Entry 2R62 (X-ray diffraction, 3.30 A resolution); this record covers chain A.

# Chain A
Protein: Cell division protease ftsH homolog
Source organism: Helicobacter pylori
Notes: EC 3.4.24.-; fragment: ATPase domain
UniProtKB: P71408 (FTSH_HELPY); numbering as in UniProt (aligned over 160-419)
Amino-acid sequence (268 residues; row label = number of the first residue in the row):
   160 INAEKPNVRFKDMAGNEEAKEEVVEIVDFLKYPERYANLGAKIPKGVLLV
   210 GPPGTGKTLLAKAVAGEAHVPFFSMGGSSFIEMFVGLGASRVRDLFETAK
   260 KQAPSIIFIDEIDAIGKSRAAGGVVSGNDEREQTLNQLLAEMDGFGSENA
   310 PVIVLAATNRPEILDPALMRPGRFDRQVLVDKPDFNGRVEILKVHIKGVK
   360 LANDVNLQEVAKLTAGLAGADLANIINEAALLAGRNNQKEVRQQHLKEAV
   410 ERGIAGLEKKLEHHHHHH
Not modelled in the structure: 277-286, 419-427
Differences from the reference sequence: engineered mutation Lys170 (Asn in P71408); expression tag (420-427)
Swiss-Prot annotation at these positions:
  - binding site (ATP): Ala173, Gly213 to Thr217, His354

# In short
Curated annotation (UniProt) lists 7 ATP-binding residues.
Chain A is Cell division protease ftsH homolog (Helicobacter pylori); the structure, Crystal structure of
Helicobacter pylori ATP dependent protease, FtsH, was determined by X-ray diffraction (same publication as
2R65).
